PDB entry 7FL5 | X-ray diffraction, 1.89 A resolution | chains A and B

[Chain A]
Name: Pre-mRNA-splicing factor 8
Organism: Saccharomyces cerevisiae S288C
UniProtKB: P33334 (PRP8_YEAST); numbering as in UniProt (aligned over 1836-2090)
Chain sequence (258 residues; row label = number of the first residue in the row):
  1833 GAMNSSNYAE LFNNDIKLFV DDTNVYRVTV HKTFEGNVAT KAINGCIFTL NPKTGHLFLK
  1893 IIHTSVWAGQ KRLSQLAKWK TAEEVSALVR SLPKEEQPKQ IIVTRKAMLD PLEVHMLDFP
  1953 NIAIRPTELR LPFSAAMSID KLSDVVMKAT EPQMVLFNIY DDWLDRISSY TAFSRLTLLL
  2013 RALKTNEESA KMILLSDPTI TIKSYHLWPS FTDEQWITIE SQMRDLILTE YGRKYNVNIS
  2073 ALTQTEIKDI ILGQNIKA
Unresolved in the structure: 2070-2090
Differences from the reference sequence: expression tag (1833-1835)
Curated features (UniProtKB/Swiss-Prot):
  - mutagenesis: Asp1853 (D1853A: Alters protein folding. Severely impaired growth. Strongly reduced growth at 35 degrees Celsius; when associated with A-1854; D1853N: Reduced growth at 30 degrees Celsius ...), Asp1854 (D1854A: Reduced growth at 30 degrees Celsius. Strongly reduced growth at 16 degrees Celsius. Strongly reduced growth at 35 degrees Celsius; when associated with A-1853 ...), Thr1855 (T1855A: Reduced growth at 30 degrees Celsius. Strongly reduced growth at 16 degrees Celsius), Thr1936 (T1936A: Reduced growth at 30 degrees Celsius. Strongly reduced growth at 16 degrees Celsius), Arg1937 (R1937K: Severely impaired growth. Reduced growth at 30 degrees Celsius. Strongly reduced growth at 16 degrees Celsius)

[Chain B]
Name: A1 cistron-splicing factor AAR2
Organism: Saccharomyces cerevisiae S288C
UniProtKB: P32357 (AAR2_YEAST); aligned to UniProt positions 1-317 over residues 1-317
Chain sequence (308 residues; each row starts with the number of its first residue; note: 13 numbers in that range are skipped by the numbering (no residue carries them; nothing is unmodelled there); numbers below 1 keep their minus sign (Gly-3 is residue -3)):
    -3 GAMAMNTVPF TSAPIEVTIG IDQYSFNVKE NQPFHGIKDI PIGHVHVIHF QHADNSSMRY
    57 GYWFDCRMGN FYIQYDPKDG LYKMMEERDG AKFENIVHNF KERQMMVSYP KIDEDDTWYN
   117 LTEFVQMDKI RKIVRKDENQ FSYVDSSMTT VQENEL
   166 SSSSSDPAHS LNYTVINFKS REAIRPGHEM EDFLDKSYYL NTVMLQGIFK NSSNYFGELQ
   226 FAFLNAMFFG NYGSSLQWHA MIELICSSAT VPKHMLDKLD EILYYQIKTL PEQYSDILLN
   286 ERVWNICLYS SFQKNSLHNT EKIMENKYPE LL
Unresolved in the structure: -3 to 0, 166-169
Differences from the reference sequence: expression tag (-3 to 0); conflict Ser166 (Leu153 in P32357), Ser167 (Lys154 in P32357), Ser170 (Asp in P32357)
Curated features (UniProtKB/Swiss-Prot):
  - region: Leu261 to Ile282 (Leucine-zipper)
  - modified residue: Ser253 (Phosphoserine), Thr274 (Phosphothreonine)
Residues lining bound ligands: V0C ((2S)-(4-bromophenyl)(piperazin-1-yl)acetonitrile): Ala231, Gly235, Asn236, Tyr237, Ser240, Ile282, Leu283

[Chain A / chain B interface]
Contacting residue pairs (17; chain A residue first):
  Gln1907(A) with Met195(B); Leu199(B)
  Leu1908(A) with Met195(B), hydrophobic
  Trp1911(A) with Glu194(B); Met195(B), hydrophobic; Phe198(B), hydrophobic
  Asp1942(A) with Lys184(B), salt bridge; Phe198(B)
  Glu1945(A) with Lys184(B), salt bridge
  Val1946(A) with Ile189(B), hydrophobic; Glu194(B); Phe198(B), hydrophobic
  His1947(A) with Glu194(B), salt bridge
  Leu1949(A) with Lys184(B); Ser185(B); Arg186(B)
  Asp1950(A) with Arg186(B), salt bridge

[Overview]
9 residues of chain A and 8 residues of chain B are in contact, with 4 salt bridges. Among the polar pairs are
Asp1942(A)-Lys184(B), Glu1945(A)-Lys184(B) and His1947(A)-Glu194(B). Ligands of chain B: compound V0C. UniProt
lists 5 mutagenesis sites on chain A.
Here chain A is Pre-mRNA-splicing factor 8 and chain B is A1 cistron-splicing factor AAR2, both from
Saccharomyces cerevisiae S288C. Entry 7FL5 (PanDDA analysis group deposition -- Aar2/RNaseH in complex with
fragment P04H07 from the F2X-Universal Library) was determined by X-ray diffraction, deposited together with
5ST0, 5ST1, 5ST2, 5ST3, 5ST4, 5ST5 and 248 further entries.
